Entry 5Q16 (X-ray diffraction, 2.00 A resolution); this record covers chains A and B.

# Chain A
Name: Bile acid receptor
Source organism: Homo sapiens
UniProtKB: Q96RI1 (NR1H4_HUMAN); residues 248-476 here correspond to UniProt positions 258-486 (UniProt number = residue number + 10)
Amino-acid sequence (233 residues; numbered 244 to 476; the number before each row is that of its first residue):
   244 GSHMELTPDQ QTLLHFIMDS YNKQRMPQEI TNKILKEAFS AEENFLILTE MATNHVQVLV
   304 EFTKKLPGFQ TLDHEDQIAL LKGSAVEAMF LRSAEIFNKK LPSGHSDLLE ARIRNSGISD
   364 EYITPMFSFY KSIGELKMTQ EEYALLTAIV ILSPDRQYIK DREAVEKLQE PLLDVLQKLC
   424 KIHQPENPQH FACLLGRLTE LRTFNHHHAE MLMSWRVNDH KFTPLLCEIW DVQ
Not modelled in the structure: 244-246
Differences from the reference sequence: expression tag (244-247); conflict Ala-281 (Glu291 in Q96RI1), Ala-354 (Glu364 in Q96RI1)
Small-molecule neighbours: 9MS ((2S)-2-{2-[(4-chloro-2-methylphenoxy)methyl]-6-fluoro-1H-benzimidazol-1-yl}-N,2-dicyclohexylacetamide): Ile-273, Thr-274, Ile-277, Asn-287, Ile-290, Leu-291, Met-294, Ala-295, His-298, Met-332, Phe-333, Arg-335, Ser-336, Ile-339, Phe-340, Leu-352, Ile-356, Ser-359, Ile-361, Met-369, Tyr-373, His-451, Met-454, Leu-455, Trp-458
Swiss-Prot annotation at these positions:
  - binding site (chenodeoxycholate): Arg-335, Tyr-365, Tyr-373, His-451
  - modified residue: Thr-446 (Phosphothreonine)
  - cross-link: Lys-279 (Glycyl lysine isopeptide (Lys-Gly) (interchain with G-Cter in SUMO1))

# Chain B
Name: Coactivator peptide src-1 HD3
UniProtKB: A8K1V4 (A8K1V4_HUMAN); numbering as in UniProt (aligned over 744-757)
Amino-acid sequence (14 residues; row label = number of the first residue in the row):
   744 KDHQLLRYLL DKDE
Not modelled in the structure: 744, 755-757

# How chain A and chain B interact
Contacting residue pairs (21):
  Val-303(A) / Leu-752(B)  hydrophobic
  Lys-307(A) / Leu-752(B)  hydrogen bond (side chain-backbone)
  Lys-307(A) / Leu-753(B)
  Phe-312(A) / Leu-753(B)  hydrophobic
  Gln-313(A) / Leu-753(B)
  His-317(A) / Asp-754(B)  salt bridge
  Gln-320(A) / Leu-753(B)
  Ile-321(A) / Leu-749(B)
  Ile-321(A) / Arg-750(B)
  Ile-321(A) / Leu-753(B)
  Leu-324(A) / Leu-753(B)  hydrophobic
  Lys-325(A) / His-746(B)  hydrogen bond
  Pro-467(A) / Leu-748(B)
  Leu-468(A) / Leu-748(B)
  Leu-468(A) / Leu-752(B)  hydrophobic
  Glu-471(A) / Asp-745(B)
  Glu-471(A) / His-746(B)
  Glu-471(A) / Gln-747(B)  hydrogen bond (side chain-backbone)
  Glu-471(A) / Leu-748(B)  hydrogen bond (side chain-backbone)
  Glu-471(A) / Leu-749(B)  hydrogen bond (side chain-backbone)
  Ile-472(A) / Leu-749(B)  hydrophobic
Interface residues without a listed pair, chain A (15 interface residues in all): Glu-304, Glu-318

# In short
The interface between chain A and chain B involves 15 residues on one side and 9 on the other, with 5 hydrogen
bonds and 1 salt bridge. Among the polar pairs are His-317(A)/Asp-754(B), Lys-307(A)/Leu-752(B) and
Lys-325(A)/His-746(B). Bound to chain A: compound 9MS.
Chain A is Bile acid receptor (Homo sapiens) and chain B is Coactivator peptide src-1 HD3; the structure,
Ligand binding to FARNESOID-X-RECEPTOR, was determined by X-ray diffraction (same publication as 5Q0I, 5Q0J,
5Q0K, 5Q0L, 5Q0M, 5Q0N and 30 further entries).
